Entry 1S50 (X-ray diffraction, 1.65 A resolution); this record covers chain A.

[Chain A]
Name: Glutamate Receptor 6
Organism: Rattus norvegicus
Notes: fragment: GluR6 ligand binding core
UniProt: P42260 (GRIK2_RAT); the construct lacks a stretch of the UniProt sequence, so the offset changes along the chain: 1-117 = UniProt 428-544; 118-259 = UniProt 665-806
Sequence (259 residues; row label = number of the first residue in the row):
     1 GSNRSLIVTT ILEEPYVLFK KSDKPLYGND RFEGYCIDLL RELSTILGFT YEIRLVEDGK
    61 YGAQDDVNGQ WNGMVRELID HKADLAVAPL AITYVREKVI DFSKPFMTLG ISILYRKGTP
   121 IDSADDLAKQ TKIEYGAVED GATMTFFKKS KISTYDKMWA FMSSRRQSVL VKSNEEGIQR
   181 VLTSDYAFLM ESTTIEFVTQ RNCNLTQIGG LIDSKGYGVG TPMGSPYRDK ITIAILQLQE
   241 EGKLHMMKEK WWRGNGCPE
Not modelled in the structure: 1
Disulfides: Cys-203/Cys-257
Construct notes: engineered mutation Gly-118 (Glu547 in P42260), Thr-119 (Ser548 in P42260)
Small-molecule neighbours: glutamic acid (GLU): Tyr-61, Pro-89, Leu-90, Ala-91, Arg-96, Val-138, Gly-141, Ala-142, Thr-143, Asn-174, Met-190, Glu-191, Tyr-217
Curated features (UniProtKB/Swiss-Prot):
  - binding site (L-glutamate): Pro-89, Ala-91, Arg-96, Ala-142, Thr-143, Glu-191
  - glycosylation (N-linked (GlcNAc...) asparagine): Asn-3, Asn-204

[Summary]
Chain A binds glutamic acid. From UniProt: 6 L-glutamate-binding residues.
Chain A is Glutamate Receptor 6 (Rattus norvegicus); the structure, X-ray structure of the GluR6 ligand
binding core (S1S2A) in complex with glutamate at 1.65 A ..., was determined by X-ray diffraction together
with 1SD3, 1S7Y, 1S9T, 1TT1 and 1TXF from the same study.
